PDB entry 7D9X | X-ray diffraction, 1.74 A resolution | chains A and B

# Chain A
Name: Gamma-glutamyltransferase 1 Threonine peptidase. MEROPS family T03
From: Pseudomonas nitroreducens
Notes: fragment: L-subunit
UniProtKB: A0A239KXH0 (A0A239KXH0_9PSED); residues 1-371 here = UniProt positions 1-371
Chain sequence (371 residues; row label = number of the first residue in the row):
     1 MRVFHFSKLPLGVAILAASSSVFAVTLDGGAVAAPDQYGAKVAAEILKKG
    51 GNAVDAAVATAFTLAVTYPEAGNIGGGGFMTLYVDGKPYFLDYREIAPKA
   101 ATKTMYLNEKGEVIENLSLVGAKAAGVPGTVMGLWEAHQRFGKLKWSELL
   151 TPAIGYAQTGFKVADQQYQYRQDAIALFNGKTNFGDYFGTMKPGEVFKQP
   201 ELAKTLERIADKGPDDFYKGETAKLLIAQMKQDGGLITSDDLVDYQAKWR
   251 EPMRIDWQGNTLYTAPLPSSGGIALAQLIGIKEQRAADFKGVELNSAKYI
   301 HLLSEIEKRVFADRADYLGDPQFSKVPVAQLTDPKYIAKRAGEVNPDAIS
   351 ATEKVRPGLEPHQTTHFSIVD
Disordered / not traced: 1-25, 362-371
Residues lining bound ligands: gamma-butyrolactone (GBL): D186, Y187, Q199, P200, E201

# Chain B
Name: Gamma-glutamyltransferase 1 Threonine peptidase. MEROPS family T03
From: Pseudomonas nitroreducens
Notes: fragment: S-subunit
UniProtKB: A0A239KXH0 (A0A239KXH0_9PSED); residue numbers follow UniProt; this construct covers 364-557
Chain sequence (194 residues; numbered 364 to 557; the number before each row is that of its first residue):
   364 TTHFSIVDKDGNAVSNTYTLNWDFGSGVVVKGAGFLLNDEMDDFSSKPGV
   414 ANAFGVVGSDANAIEPGKRMLSSMSPSIVTRDGHVSLVLGTPGGSRIFTS
   464 IFQVLNNVYDFHLPLEKAVAAQRVHHQLLPKDTIYYDAYAPLTGKVADEL
   514 KAMGYTLEDQGDNMGDIQAIRVNGKALETASDPRGRGVGMVVKP
Construct notes: engineered mutation D525 (Trp in A0A239KXH0)
Residues lining bound ligands:
  - gamma-butyrolactone (GBL): T364, D386, P455, G456, D525, N526, M527, G528, D529
  - glycine (GLY), molecule 1: T364, T382, N384, W385, D386, F417, P455, G456, G457
  - glycine (GLY), molecule 2: T364, T382, N384, E403, D406, F417, S435, S436, M437, G457

# Chain A / chain B interface
Residue-residue contacts - 331 pairs, chain A then chain B:
  T26(A) with K372(B); K538(B)
  L27(A) with V370(B), hydrophobic; D371(B); K372(B), hydrogen bond (backbone-backbone); G374(B); V535(B), hydrophobic; G537(B); K538(B)
  D28(A) with K538(B), hydrogen bond (backbone-backbone); A539(B); K556(B); P557(B)
  G29(A) with D371(B); K372(B); L540(B); V555(B); P557(B)
  G30(A) with V370(B); D371(B); K372(B); V554(B); V555(B), hydrogen bond (backbone-backbone)
  A31(A) with I369(B); V370(B), hydrogen bond (backbone-backbone); I533(B); L540(B), hydrophobic; T542(B); M553(B)
  V32(A) with S368(B); I369(B), hydrophobic; I533(B), hydrophobic; T542(B); G552(B); M553(B), hydrogen bond (backbone-backbone)
  A33(A) with F367(B); S368(B), hydrogen bond (backbone-backbone); Q531(B); A532(B); I533(B); V551(B)
  A34(A) with Q531(B); G550(B); V551(B), hydrogen bond (backbone-backbone)
  P35(A) with T365(B); H366(B); F367(B); Q531(B); R549(B); G550(B), hydrogen bond (backbone-backbone)
  D36(A) with R549(B); G550(B)
  Q37(A) with V551(B)
  A40(A) with V551(B); M553(B)
  A44(A) with M553(B), hydrophobic; V555(B), hydrophobic
  L47(A) with V370(B); D371(B)
  N52(A) with D371(B)
  A53(A) with I369(B), hydrophobic; D371(B), hydrogen bond (backbone-side chain); N375(B); V377(B)
  V54(A) with V377(B), hydrophobic
  A56(A) with I369(B)
  A57(A) with F367(B); I369(B); V377(B), hydrophobic
  T60(A) with F367(B); I369(B)
  A61(A) with Y381(B), hydrogen bond (backbone-side chain)
  L64(A) with F367(B), hydrophobic; Y381(B)
  A65(A) with Y381(B)
  Y68(A) with T365(B); D529(B); R549(B)
  P69(A) with L383(B); L399(B)
  E70(A) with W385(B); D386(B); F387(B), hydrogen bond (backbone-backbone); R549(B), salt bridge
  A71(A) with T364(B); T365(B); T382(B); L383(B)
  G72(A) with T365(B); Y381(B)
  N73(A) with Y381(B); T382(B), hydrogen bond (side chain-backbone); L383(B)
  I74(A) with F398(B), hydrophobic
  G75(A) with L383(B); F398(B); L399(B); L400(B); N401(B), hydrogen bond (backbone-side chain)
  G76(A) with T382(B); L383(B); N401(B)
  G77(A) with Y381(B); T382(B), hydrogen bond (backbone-backbone)
  G78(A) with T380(B); Y381(B); M437(B)
  F79(A) with N379(B); T380(B), hydrogen bond (backbone-backbone); S435(B); M437(B), hydrophobic; P439(B)
  M80(A) with V377(B), hydrophobic; S378(B); N379(B)
  T81(A) with V377(B); S378(B), hydrogen bond (backbone-backbone); P439(B), hydrogen bond (side chain-backbone); I441(B)
  L82(A) with A376(B); I441(B)
  Y83(A) with N375(B); A376(B), hydrogen bond (backbone-backbone); I441(B); T443(B); G446(B), hydrogen bond (side chain-backbone); V448(B), hydrophobic
  V84(A) with N375(B)
  D85(A) with N375(B), hydrogen bond (backbone-side chain)
  D92(A) with R432(B), salt bridge
  Y93(A) with N379(B), hydrogen bond; Y381(B)
  R94(A) with E403(B), salt bridge; D406(B), salt bridge; R432(B); M433(B), hydrogen bond (side chain-backbone); L434(B), hydrogen bond (side chain-backbone); S435(B); M437(B)
  E95(A) with N401(B), hydrogen bond; E403(B); R432(B); M433(B)
  I96(A) with G430(B); K431(B); R432(B)
  A97(A) with F407(B), hydrophobic; E428(B); G430(B), hydrogen bond (backbone-backbone); K431(B), hydrogen bond (backbone-backbone)
  P98(A) with P429(B)
  K99(A) with P429(B)
  A101(A) with I427(B), hydrophobic; P429(B)
  T102(A) with I427(B)
  K103(A) with S409(B); I427(B)
  M105(A) with M404(B), hydrophobic
  Y106(A) with M404(B); S409(B); I427(B), hydrophobic
  L107(A) with S409(B)
  G111(A) with K410(B)
  S118(A) with D402(B); D405(B), hydrogen bond
  L119(A) with W385(B); G388(B); S389(B); D402(B); D405(B)
  V120(A) with S389(B)
  G121(A) with S389(B), hydrogen bond (backbone-backbone); V391(B)
  A122(A) with V391(B)
  A124(A) with N401(B); D402(B); E403(B), hydrogen bond (backbone-backbone); M404(B), hydrogen bond (backbone-backbone)
  A125(A) with N401(B); M404(B)
  G126(A) with N401(B), hydrogen bond (backbone-side chain); M404(B)
  P128(A) with L400(B), hydrophobic
  T130(A) with Y381(B)
  A164(A) with R549(B)
  Q167(A) with R549(B)
  Y170(A) with D386(B); F387(B); D525(B), hydrogen bond
  R171(A) with F387(B)
  A174(A) with F387(B), hydrophobic
  F178(A) with G388(B); S389(B); G390(B)
  T182(A) with S389(B); G390(B), hydrogen bond (side chain-backbone); V391(B)
  N183(A) with G390(B); V391(B); V392(B), hydrogen bond (side chain-backbone)
  F184(A) with F387(B), hydrophobic; G390(B), hydrogen bond (backbone-backbone); L399(B), hydrophobic
  Y187(A) with V392(B), hydrophobic; K394(B); G395(B), hydrogen bond (side chain-backbone); G397(B)
  F188(A) with V392(B), hydrophobic; L399(B), hydrophobic
  E201(A) with G395(B), hydrogen bond (side chain-backbone); A396(B); G397(B)
  L202(A) with A396(B), hydrogen bond (backbone-backbone); F398(B), hydrophobic
  T205(A) with A396(B), hydrogen bond (side chain-backbone)
  F217(A) with F398(B), hydrophobic
  T222(A) with F398(B)
  L225(A) with V393(B); K394(B); G395(B); A396(B)
  L226(A) with V393(B)
  Q229(A) with V391(B); V392(B); V393(B); K394(B), hydrogen bond (side chain-backbone)
  M230(A) with L400(B), hydrophobic
  D233(A) with V391(B)
  Y245(A) with R432(B)
  Q246(A) with R432(B), hydrogen bond (backbone-side chain)
  A247(A) with R432(B)
  R250(A) with R432(B)
  W257(A) with Y472(B), hydrophobic
  Q258(A) with R444(B), hydrogen bond (backbone-side chain)
  G259(A) with R444(B), hydrogen bond (backbone-side chain)
  N260(A) with V442(B); T443(B); R444(B), hydrogen bond; Y472(B)
  T261(A) with I441(B); V442(B); T443(B), hydrogen bond (backbone-backbone)
  L262(A) with S440(B); I441(B); V442(B), hydrophobic
  Y263(A) with S440(B); I441(B), hydrogen bond (backbone-backbone); T443(B)
  T264(A) with S438(B); P439(B), hydrogen bond (side chain-backbone); S440(B), hydrogen bond
  A265(A) with M437(B); P439(B)
  P268(A) with L434(B); S435(B), hydrogen bond (backbone-backbone)
  S269(A) with S435(B); S436(B); M437(B), hydrogen bond (side chain-backbone)
  S270(A) with S435(B), hydrogen bond (backbone-backbone); S436(B); F461(B)
  G271(A) with S438(B); F461(B)
  A274(A) with F461(B), hydrophobic
  L275(A) with F461(B)
  L278(A) with F465(B)
  I279(A) with F465(B)
  K282(A) with F465(B); N469(B); D473(B), salt bridge
  V292(A) with F474(B)
  L294(A) with N470(B); F474(B); L476(B), hydrophobic
  N295(A) with Q485(B), hydrogen bond (side chain-backbone); V509(B)
  A297(A) with V509(B); E512(B); L513(B)
  Y299(A) with N469(B), hydrogen bond; F474(B), hydrophobic
  I300(A) with V487(B), hydrophobic; I497(B), hydrophobic; L505(B), hydrophobic; L513(B), hydrophobic
  H301(A) with M516(B); Y518(B), hydrogen bond
  L303(A) with F465(B), hydrophobic
  S304(A) with H489(B); I497(B); Y518(B)
  E307(A) with T462(B); H489(B), hydrogen bond (side chain-backbone)
  K308(A) with H489(B), hydrogen bond; L491(B); D495(B), salt bridge
  F311(A) with V419(B), hydrophobic; S458(B); F461(B), hydrophobic; H488(B); H489(B); Q490(B)
  A312(A) with L491(B)
  R314(A) with V419(B); L434(B); S435(B); S436(B), hydrogen bond; F461(B)
  A315(A) with V420(B); G421(B); S422(B)
  Y317(A) with A424(B)
  L318(A) with A424(B); N425(B); L434(B), hydrophobic
  G319(A) with A424(B); L434(B)
  D320(A) with K431(B); R432(B), hydrogen bond (side chain-backbone)
  F323(A) with E428(B); P429(B); G430(B); K431(B)
  I349(A) with D495(B); M516(B); G517(B); Y518(B)
  T352(A) with L491(B); K494(B); D495(B), hydrogen bond
  V355(A) with L491(B), hydrophobic
Also at the interface, not in a pair above, chain A (152 interface residues in all): K41, A43, K48, T67, F90, V113, K123, Q199, R208, K248, L267, E293, S296, V310, D316, S324, D347, A348, S350
Also at the interface, not in a pair above, chain B (125 interface residues in all): V413, A416, H447, I464, Q466, L468, L492, A543, S544

# Overview
Chain A and chain B form an interface of 152 and 125 residues respectively, with 59 hydrogen bonds and 6 salt
bridges. Among the polar pairs are E70(A)-R549(B), D92(A)-R432(B) and R94(A)-E403(B). Ligands of chain A:
gamma-butyrolactone. Bound to chain B: glycine and gamma-butyrolactone.
Here chain A is Gamma-glutamyltransferase 1 Threonine peptidase. MEROPS family T03 and chain B is
Gamma-glutamyltransferase 1 Threonine peptidase. MEROPS family T03, both from Pseudomonas nitroreducens. Entry
7D9X (Highly active mutant W525D of Gamma-glutamyltranspeptidase from Pseudomonas nitroreducens) was
determined by X-ray diffraction (same publication as 7D9E and 7D9W).
